9DDN - chains Y and Z of the 9 polymer chains in the assembly; structure by electron microscopy, 3.18 A resolution.

== Chain Y (and Z) ==
Molecule: Tol-Pal system protein TolR
Source organism: Escherichia coli
Notes: chain Z of this document is another copy of the same molecule, construct and numbering; everything in this record applies to it too
UniProtKB: P0ABV8 (TOLR_ECO57); residue numbers follow UniProt; this construct covers 1-142
Chain sequence (142 residues; numbered 1 to 142; the number before each row is that of its first residue):
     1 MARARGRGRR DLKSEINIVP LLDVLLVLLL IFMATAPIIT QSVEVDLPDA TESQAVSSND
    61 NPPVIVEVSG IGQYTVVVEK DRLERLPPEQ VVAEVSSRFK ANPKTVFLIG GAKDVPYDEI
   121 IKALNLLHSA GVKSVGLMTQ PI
Not modelled in the structure: 1-12, 39-142 (chain Z: 1-12, 38-142)

== How chain Y and chain Z interact ==
Pairs across the interface (14; chain Y residue first):
  Ile18(Y) with Ile18(Z), hydrophobic; Leu22(Z), hydrophobic
  Leu22(Y) with Leu22(Z), hydrophobic; Leu25(Z), hydrophobic
  Leu25(Y) with Leu26(Z), hydrophobic; Leu29(Z), hydrophobic
  Leu26(Y) with Leu25(Z), hydrophobic
  Leu28(Y) with Leu29(Z), hydrophobic
  Leu29(Y) with Leu25(Z), hydrophobic; Leu29(Z); Phe32(Z), hydrophobic
  Phe32(Y) with Leu29(Z), hydrophobic; Met33(Z), hydrophobic
  Ala36(Y) with Phe32(Z), hydrophobic
Interface residues without a listed pair, chain Y (9 interface residues in all): Met33
Interface residues without a listed pair, chain Z (10 interface residues in all): Val19, Leu21, Leu28

== In short ==
9 residues of chain Y and 10 residues of chain Z are in contact.
Chain Y and chain Z are both Tol-Pal system protein TolR (Escherichia coli); the structure, E. coli TolAQR
conformation II, was determined by electron microscopy together with 9DDM, 9DDO, 9DDP and 9DDQ from the same
study.
